Entry 8P05 (X-ray diffraction, 2.45 A resolution); this record covers chain A.

Chain A:
Name: Casein kinase II subunit alpha
From: Homo sapiens
Notes: EC 2.7.11.1
UniProt: P68400 (CSK21_HUMAN); residue numbers follow UniProt; this construct covers 1-337
Sequence (338 residues; each row starts with the number of its first residue; numbering starts at 0):
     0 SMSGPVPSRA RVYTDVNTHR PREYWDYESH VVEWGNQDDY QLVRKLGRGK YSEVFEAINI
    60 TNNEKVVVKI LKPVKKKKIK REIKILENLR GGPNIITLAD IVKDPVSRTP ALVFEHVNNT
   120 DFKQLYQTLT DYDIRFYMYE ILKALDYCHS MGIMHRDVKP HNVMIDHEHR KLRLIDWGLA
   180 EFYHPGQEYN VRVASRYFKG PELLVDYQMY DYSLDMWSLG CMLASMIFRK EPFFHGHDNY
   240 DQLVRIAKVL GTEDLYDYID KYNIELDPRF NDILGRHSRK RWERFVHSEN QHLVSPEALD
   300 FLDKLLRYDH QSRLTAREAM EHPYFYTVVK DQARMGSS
Disordered / not traced: 0-1, 331-337
Differences from the reference sequence: expression tag (0)
Ligand contacts: Leucettinib-92 (WAK; (4Z)-2-(1-adamantylamino)-4-(1,3-benzothiazol-6-ylmethylidene)-1H-imidazol-5-one): Leu45, Gly46, Arg47, Gly48, Val53, Val66, Lys68, Ile95, Phe113, Glu114, His115, Val116, Asn118, Phe121, His160, Met163, Ile174, Asp175
Swiss-Prot annotation at these positions:
  - region: Gln36 to Leu41 (Interaction with beta subunit)
  - active site: Asp156 (Proton acceptor)
  - binding site (ATP): Leu45 to Val53, Lys68
  - natural variant: Arg47 (R47Q: In OCNDS), Tyr50 (Y50S: In OCNDS), Asp175 (D175G: In OCNDS), Lys198 (K198R: In OCNDS)

In short:
Bound to chain A: Leucettinib-92. From UniProt: active-site residue Asp156 and 10 ATP-binding residues.
Chain A is Casein kinase II subunit alpha (Homo sapiens); the structure, Crystal structure of human Casein
Kinase II subunit alpha (CK2a1) in complex with Leucettinib-92, was determined by X-ray diffraction, deposited
together with 8P04.
